6UCF - chains L and H of the 3 polymer chains in the assembly; structure by X-ray diffraction, 1.29 A resolution.

# Chain L
Molecule: N123-VRC34_pI4 light chain
Organism: Homo sapiens
Reference sequence: Q6GMX0 (Q6GMX0_HUMAN); residues 104-213 here correspond to UniProt positions 126-235 (UniProt number = residue number + 22)
Sequence (213 residues; each row starts with the number of its first residue):
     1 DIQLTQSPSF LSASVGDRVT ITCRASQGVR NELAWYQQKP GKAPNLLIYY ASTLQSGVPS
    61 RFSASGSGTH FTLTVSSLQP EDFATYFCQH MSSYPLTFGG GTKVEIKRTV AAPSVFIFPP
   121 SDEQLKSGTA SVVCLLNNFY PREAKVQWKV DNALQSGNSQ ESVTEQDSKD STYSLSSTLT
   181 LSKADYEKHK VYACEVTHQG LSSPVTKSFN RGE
Disulfides: Cys23-Cys88, Cys134-Cys194

# Chain H
Molecule: N123-VRC34_pI4 heavy chain
Organism: Homo sapiens
Sequence (229 residues; numbered 1 to 220 plus 9 insertion-coded residues; the number before each row is that of its first residue; a row labelled like 82A-82C holds insertion residues (82A, then the next letters in order)):
     1 QEVLVQSGAE VKKPGASVKV SCRAFGYTFT GNALHWVRQA PGQGLEWLGW IN
   52A P
    53 HSGDTTTSQK FQGRVYMTRD KSINTAYLDV
82A-82C TRL
    83 TSDDTAIYYC ARDKYYGN
100A-100E EAVGM
   101 DVWGQGTTVT VSSASTKGPS VFPLAPSSKS TSGGTAALGC LVKDYFPEPV TVSWNSGALT
   161 SGVHTFPAVL QSSGLYSLSS VVTVPSSSLG TQTYICNVNH KPSNTKVDKK VEPKSCDKTH
Disordered / not traced: 218-220
Disulfides: Cys22-Cys92, Cys140-Cys196

# Chain L / chain H interface
Residue-residue contacts (63):
  Tyr36(L) - Gly100D(H)
  Tyr36(L) - Met100E(H)  hydrogen bond (side chain-backbone)
  Gln38(L) - Gln39(H)  hydrogen bond
  Lys42(L) - Tyr91(H)
  Ala43(L) - Tyr91(H)  hydrophobic
  Ala43(L) - Trp103(H)  hydrophobic
  Ala43(L) - Gly104(H)
  Pro44(L) - Leu45(H)  hydrophobic
  Pro44(L) - Trp103(H)
  Leu46(L) - Met100E(H)
  Leu46(L) - Asp101(H)
  Tyr49(L) - Lys96(H)  hydrogen bond
  Tyr49(L) - Tyr98(H)
  Tyr49(L) - Val100C(H)  hydrophobic
  Tyr50(L) - Tyr98(H)
  Tyr50(L) - Val100C(H)  hydrophobic
  Gln55(L) - Lys96(H)  hydrogen bond
  Gln55(L) - Asp101(H)
  Phe87(L) - Leu45(H)  hydrophobic
  Gln89(L) - Met100E(H)
  Met91(L) - Ala100B(H)
  Met91(L) - Val100C(H)
  Tyr94(L) - Trp47(H)  hydrophobic
  Tyr94(L) - Trp50(H)  hydrogen bond
  Tyr94(L) - Thr58(H)  hydrogen bond
  Pro95(L) - Trp47(H)  hydrophobic
  Pro95(L) - Ser60(H)
  Leu96(L) - His35(H)
  Leu96(L) - Trp47(H)
  Phe98(L) - Leu45(H)
  Phe98(L) - Met100E(H)  hydrophobic
  Phe116(L) - Ser130(H)
  Phe116(L) - Ser132(H)
  Phe116(L) - Ala137(H)  hydrophobic
  Ile117(L) - Ser130(H)
  Phe118(L) - Leu124(H)
  Phe118(L) - Ala125(H)
  Phe118(L) - Ala137(H)
  Pro119(L) - Lys214(H)
  Ser121(L) - Phe122(H)
  Glu123(L) - Lys209(H)  salt bridge
  Gln124(L) - Phe122(H)
  Gln124(L) - Lys143(H)
  Ser131(L) - Leu141(H)
  Ser131(L) - Lys143(H)
  Val133(L) - Leu124(H)  hydrophobic
  Leu135(L) - Phe166(H)  hydrophobic
  Leu135(L) - Val181(H)  hydrophobic
  Asn137(L) - His164(H)  hydrogen bond
  Asn137(L) - Thr183(H)
  Asn138(L) - His164(H)  hydrogen bond
  Gln160(L) - Val169(H)
  Gln160(L) - Leu170(H)  hydrogen bond (side chain-backbone)
  Gln160(L) - Gln171(H)
  Glu161(L) - Val169(H)
  Ser162(L) - Phe166(H)
  Ser162(L) - Pro167(H)  hydrogen bond (side chain-backbone)
  Val163(L) - Pro167(H)
  Thr164(L) - Phe166(H)
  Ser174(L) - His164(H)  hydrogen bond
  Ser174(L) - Phe166(H)
  Leu175(L) - Phe166(H)
  Ser176(L) - Phe166(H)
Interface residues without a listed pair, chain L (40 interface residues in all): Ala34, Ser114, Thr129, Thr180
Interface residues without a listed pair, chain H (43 interface residues in all): Val37, Gly44, Glu100A, Val121, Pro123, Thr135, Leu138, Ser179

# In short
The interface between chain L and chain H involves 40 residues on one side and 43 on the other; the contacts
include 11 hydrogen bonds and 1 salt bridge. Polar pairs include Glu123(L)-Lys209(H), Tyr36(L)-Met100E(H) and
Gln38(L)-Gln39(H).
Chain L is N123-VRC34_pI4 light chain and chain H is N123-VRC34_pI4 heavy chain, both from Homo sapiens; the
structure, N123-VRC34_pI4 HIV neutralizing antibody in complex with HIV fusion peptide residue 512-519, was
determined by X-ray diffraction, deposited together with 6UBI and 6UCE.
